7SVW - chains B and D of the 10 polymer chains in the assembly; structure by electron microscopy, 3.69 A resolution.

[Chain B (and D)]
Molecule: TnsB
Source organism: [Scytonema hofmanni] UTEX 2349
Notes: chain D of this document is another copy of the same molecule, construct and numbering; everything in this record applies to it too
Chain sequence (584 residues; each row starts with the number of its first residue):
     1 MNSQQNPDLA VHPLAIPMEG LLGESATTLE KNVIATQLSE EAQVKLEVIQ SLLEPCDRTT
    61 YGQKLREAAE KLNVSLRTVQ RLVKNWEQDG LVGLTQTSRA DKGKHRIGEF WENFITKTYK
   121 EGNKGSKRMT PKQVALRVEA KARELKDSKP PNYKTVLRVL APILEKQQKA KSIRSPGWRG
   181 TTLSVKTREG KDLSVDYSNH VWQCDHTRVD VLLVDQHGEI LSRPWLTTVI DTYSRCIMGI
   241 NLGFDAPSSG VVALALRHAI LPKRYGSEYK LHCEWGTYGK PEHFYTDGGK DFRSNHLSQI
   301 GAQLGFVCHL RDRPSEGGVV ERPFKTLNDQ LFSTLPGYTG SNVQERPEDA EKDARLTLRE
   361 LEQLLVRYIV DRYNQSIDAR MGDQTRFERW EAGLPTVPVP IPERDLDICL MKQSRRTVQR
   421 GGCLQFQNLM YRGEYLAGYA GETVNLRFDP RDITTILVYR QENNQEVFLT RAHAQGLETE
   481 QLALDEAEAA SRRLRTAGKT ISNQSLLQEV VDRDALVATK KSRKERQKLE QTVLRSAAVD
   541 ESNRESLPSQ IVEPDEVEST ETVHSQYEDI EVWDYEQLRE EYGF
Not modelled in the structure: 1-28, 475-584
Ion coordination: Mg2+: Asp205, Asp287 (shared with 1 residue of chain 6)
Reported in the primary citation:
  - catalytic residues: Asp205, Asp287, Glu321
  - Mg2+ coordination: Asp205, Asp287
  - mutagenesis - D205A, D287A, E321A: decreased catalytic activity
  - binding site for STC_LE_For: Arg58, Arg77, Arg106, Arg158
  - binding site for STC_LE_Rev1: Arg99, Lys154
  - binding site for STC_LE_Rev1: Ser175, Trp178, Arg380

[How chain B and chain D interact]
Residue-residue contacts (36):
  Gly125(B) - Asp349(D)
  Gly125(B) - Asp353(D)
  Ser126(B) - Pro336(D)
  Ser126(B) - Gly337(D)  hydrogen bond (side chain-backbone)
  Ser126(B) - Pro347(D)
  Ser126(B) - Asp349(D)
  Ser126(B) - Asp353(D)  hydrogen bond (backbone-side chain)
  Lys127(B) - Ser333(D)
  Lys127(B) - Thr334(D)
  Lys127(B) - Leu335(D)
  Arg128(B) - Ser333(D)  hydrogen bond (backbone-backbone)
  Arg128(B) - Pro347(D)
  Gln133(B) - Asp329(D)  hydrogen bond (side chain-backbone)
  Gln133(B) - Gln330(D)
  Gln133(B) - Thr334(D)
  Asp329(B) - Gln133(D)  hydrogen bond (backbone-side chain)
  Gln330(B) - Gln133(D)
  Ser333(B) - Lys127(D)
  Ser333(B) - Arg128(D)  hydrogen bond (backbone-backbone)
  Thr334(B) - Lys127(D)
  Thr334(B) - Arg128(D)
  Thr334(B) - Gln133(D)
  Leu335(B) - Lys127(D)
  Pro336(B) - Ser126(D)
  Gly337(B) - Ser126(D)  hydrogen bond (backbone-side chain)
  Tyr338(B) - Ser126(D)
  Asn342(B) - Gln344(D)
  Val343(B) - Val343(D)  hydrophobic
  Gln344(B) - Asn342(D)  hydrogen bond
  Gln344(B) - Gln344(D)
  Pro347(B) - Ser126(D)
  Pro347(B) - Arg128(D)
  Asp349(B) - Gly125(D)
  Asp349(B) - Ser126(D)
  Asp353(B) - Gly125(D)
  Asp353(B) - Ser126(D)  hydrogen bond (side chain-backbone)
Other interface residues (no listed pair), chain B (20 interface residues in all): Ala350
Other interface residues (no listed pair), chain D (20 interface residues in all): Tyr338, Ala350

[Overview]
Chain B and chain D each contribute 20 residues to their interface; the contacts include 9 hydrogen bonds.
Polar contacts include Ser126(B)-Gly337(D), Ser126(B)-Asp353(D) and Gln133(B)-Asp329(D). Asp205(B) and
Asp287(B) form the Mg2+ site. The paper reports catalytic residues Asp205(B), Asp287(B) and Glu321(B); D205A,
D287A and E321A of chain B reduce catalytic activity.
Chain B and chain D are both TnsB ([Scytonema hofmanni] UTEX 2349); the structure, Strand-transfer complex of
TnsB from ShCAST, was determined by electron microscopy, deposited together with 7SVV.
